8FNH - chains B and C of the 12 polymer chains in the assembly; structure by electron microscopy, 2.50 A resolution.

[Chain B (and C)]
Protein: Lamina-associated polypeptide 2, isoform alpha, Integrase chimera
From: Homo sapiens
Notes: EC 2.7.7.-, 3.1.-.-; chain C of this document is another copy of the same molecule, construct and numbering; everything in this record applies to it too
UniProt: chimeric construct of P42166, P12497: residues -53 to -3 from P42166 (LAP2A_HUMAN) positions 50-100 (UniProt number = residue number + 103); residues 1-288 from P12497 positions 1148-1435 (UniProt number = residue number + 1147)
Chain sequence (364 residues; numbered -75 to 288; the number before each row is that of its first residue; numbers below 1 keep their minus sign (Gly-75 is residue -75)):
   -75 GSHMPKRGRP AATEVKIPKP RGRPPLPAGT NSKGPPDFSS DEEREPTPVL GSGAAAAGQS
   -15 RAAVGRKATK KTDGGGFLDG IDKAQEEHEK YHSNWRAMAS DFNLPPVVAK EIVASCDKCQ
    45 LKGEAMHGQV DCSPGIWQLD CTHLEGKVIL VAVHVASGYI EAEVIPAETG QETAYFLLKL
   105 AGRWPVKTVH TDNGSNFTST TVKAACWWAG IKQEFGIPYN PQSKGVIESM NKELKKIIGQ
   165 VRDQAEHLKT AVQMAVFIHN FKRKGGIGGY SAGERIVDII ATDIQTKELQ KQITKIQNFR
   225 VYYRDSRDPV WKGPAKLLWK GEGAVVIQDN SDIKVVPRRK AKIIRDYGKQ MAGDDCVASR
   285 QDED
Disordered / not traced: -75 to 1, 45-56, 140-148, 229-234, 271-288 (chain C: -75 to 211, 278-288)
Disulfides: Cys40-Cys43
Construct notes: expression tag (-75 to -54); conflict Gln-17 (Arg86 in P42166); linker (-2 to 0); engineered mutation Lys148 (Gln1295 in P12497)
Swiss-Prot annotation at these positions:
  - modified residue: Thr-46 (Phosphothreonine), Ser-44 (Phosphoserine), Ser-37 (Phosphoserine), Ser-36 (Phosphoserine), Thr-29 (Phosphothreonine), Ser-24 (Phosphoserine), Arg-15 (Omega-N-methylarginine)
  - zinc finger: Asp3 to Gln44 (Integrase-type)
  - DNA-binding region: Phe223 to Asp270 (Integrase-type)
  - binding site (Zn(2+)): His12, His16, Cys40, Cys43
  - binding site (Mg(2+)): Asp64, Asp116, Glu152
From the paper describing this entry:
  - mutagenesis - G140A (3- to 5-fold), G140S (3- to 5-fold), Q148K (5- to 10-fold): decreased catalytic activity
  - mutagenesis - Q148K: decreased growth
  - catalytic residues: Glu152 (citing earlier work)
  - mutagenesis - E138K: unchanged catalytic activity

[Chain B / chain C interface]
Contacting residue pairs - 11 pairs, chain B then chain C:
  Trp19(B) with Met275(C), hydrophobic
  Pro30(B) with Gln274(C); Met275(C), hydrophobic
  Ala205(B) with Tyr271(C)
  Ile208(B) with Tyr271(C), hydrophobic
  Gln209(B) with Tyr271(C); Met275(C)
  Glu212(B) with Gly272(C)
  Leu213(B) with Met275(C), hydrophobic
  Gln216(B) with Met275(C); Ala276(C)
Interface residues without a listed pair, chain C (6 interface residues in all): Gly277

[Summary]
The interface between chain B and chain C involves 8 residues on one side and 6 on the other. UniProt lists a
DNA-binding region, 4 Zn2+-binding residues and 3 Mg2+-binding residues on chain B. The paper reports the
catalytic residue Glu152(B); G140A, G140S and Q148K of chain B reduce catalytic activity.
Both chains are Lamina-associated polypeptide 2, isoform alpha, Integrase chimera (Homo sapiens). Entry 8FNH
(Structure of Q148K HIV-1 intasome with Dolutegravir bound) was determined by electron microscopy together
with 8FND, 8FNG, 8FNJ, 8FNL, 8FNM, 8FNO, 8FNP and 8FNQ from the same study.
